6PQV - chains W and B of the 22 polymer chains in the assembly; structure by electron microscopy, 3.30 A resolution.

[Chain W]
Molecule: ATP synthase subunit delta
Source organism: Escherichia coli
UniProt: V0ZA15 (V0ZA15_ECOLX); residues 0-176 here correspond to UniProt positions 1-177 (UniProt number = residue number + 1)
Chain sequence (177 residues; numbered 0 to 176; the number before each row is that of its first residue; numbering starts at 0):
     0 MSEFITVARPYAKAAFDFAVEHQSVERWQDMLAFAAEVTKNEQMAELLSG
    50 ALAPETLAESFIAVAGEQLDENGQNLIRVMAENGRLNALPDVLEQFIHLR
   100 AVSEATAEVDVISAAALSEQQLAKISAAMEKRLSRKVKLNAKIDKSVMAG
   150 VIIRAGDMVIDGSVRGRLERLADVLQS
Not modelled in the structure: 0-1, 175-176
Construct notes: conflict Ala64 (Cys65 in V0ZA15), Ala140 (Cys141 in V0ZA15)

[Chain B]
Molecule: ATP synthase subunit alpha
Source organism: Escherichia coli
Notes: EC 7.1.2.2
UniProt: A0A073FQ32 (A0A073FQ32_ECOLX); residues 1-513 here = UniProt positions 1-513
Chain sequence (513 residues; row label = number of the first residue in the row):
     1 MQLNSTEISELIKQRIAQFNVVSEAHNEGTIVSVSDGVIRIHGLADCMQG
    51 EMISLPGNRYAIALNLERDSVGAVVMGPYADLAEGMKVKCTGRILEVPVG
   101 RGLLGRVVNTLGAPIDGKGPLDHDGFSAVEAIAPGVIERQSVDQPVQTGY
   151 KAVDSMIPIGRGQRELIIGDRQTGKTALAIDAIINQRDSGIKCIYVAIGQ
   201 KASTISNVVRKLEEHGALANTIVVVATASESAALQYLAPYAGCAMGEYFR
   251 DRGEDALIIYDDLSKQAVAYRQISLLLRRPPGREAFPGDVFYLHSRLLER
   301 AARVNAEYVEAFTKGEVKGKTGSLTALPIIETQAGDVSAFVPTNVISITD
   351 GQIFLETNLFNAGIRPAVNPGISVSRVGGAAQTKIMKKLSGGIRTALAQY
   401 RELAAFSQFASDLDDATRKQLDHGQKVTELLKQKQYAPMSVAQQSLVLFA
   451 AERGYLADVELSKIGSFEAALLAYVDRDHAPLMQEINQTGGYNDEIEGKL
   501 KGILDSFKATQSW
Bound ions: Mg2+: Thr176 (together with ATP)
Ligand contacts: ATP (adenosine-5'-triphosphate): Asp170, Arg171, Gln172, Thr173, Gly174, Lys175, Thr176, Ala177, Phe360, Arg365, Pro366, Gln433, Lys434, Gln435

[Interface between chain W and chain B]
Residue-residue contacts (27; chain W residue first):
  Ile4(W) - His42(B)
  Ile4(W) - Asp69(B)
  Thr5(W) - Asp69(B)  hydrogen bond
  Arg8(W) - Arg68(B)
  Arg8(W) - Asp69(B)  salt bridge
  Arg131(W) - Ala25(B)
  Arg153(W) - Glu28(B)  salt bridge
  Arg153(W) - Lys87(B)
  Asp156(W) - Asn27(B)  hydrogen bond (backbone-side chain)
  Asp156(W) - Glu28(B)  hydrogen bond (backbone-backbone)
  Asp156(W) - Leu44(B)
  Asp156(W) - Ala45(B)  hydrogen bond (side chain-backbone)
  Met157(W) - His26(B)
  Met157(W) - Asn27(B)
  Val158(W) - Ala25(B)
  Val158(W) - His26(B)  hydrogen bond (backbone-backbone)
  Val158(W) - Glu28(B)
  Ile159(W) - Ala25(B)  hydrophobic
  Asp160(W) - Ser23(B)
  Asp160(W) - Glu24(B)
  Arg166(W) - Phe19(B)
  Arg166(W) - Val21(B)  hydrogen bond (side chain-backbone)
  Arg169(W) - Val21(B)
  Arg169(W) - Val22(B)
  Leu170(W) - Phe19(B)  hydrophobic
  Val173(W) - Arg15(B)  hydrogen bond (backbone-side chain)
  Leu174(W) - Arg15(B)
Interface residues without a listed pair, chain W (17 interface residues in all): Gly161, Asp172
Interface residues without a listed pair, chain B (20 interface residues in all): Ile12, Ile16, Asn20, Asn58

[Summary]
17 residues of chain W and 20 residues of chain B are in contact, with 7 hydrogen bonds and 2 salt bridges.
Polar contacts include Arg8(W)-Asp69(B), Arg153(W)-Glu28(B) and Thr5(W)-Asp69(B). Chain B binds ATP.
Here chain W is ATP synthase subunit delta and chain B is ATP synthase subunit alpha, both from Escherichia
coli. Entry 6PQV (E. coli ATP Synthase State 1e) was determined by electron microscopy, deposited together
with 6OQR, 6OQS, 6OQT, 6OQU, 6OQV, 6OQW and 3 further entries.
